Entry 3C1M (X-ray diffraction, 2.30 A resolution); this record covers chains A and B of the 4 polymer chains in the assembly.

== Chain A (and B) ==
Name: Probable aspartokinase
Source organism: Methanocaldococcus jannaschii
Notes: EC 2.7.2.4; chain B of this document is another copy of the same molecule, construct and numbering; everything in this record applies to it too
Reference sequence: Q57991 (AK_METJA); numbering as in UniProt (aligned over 1-473)
Chain sequence (473 residues; numbered 1 to 473; the number before each row is that of its first residue):
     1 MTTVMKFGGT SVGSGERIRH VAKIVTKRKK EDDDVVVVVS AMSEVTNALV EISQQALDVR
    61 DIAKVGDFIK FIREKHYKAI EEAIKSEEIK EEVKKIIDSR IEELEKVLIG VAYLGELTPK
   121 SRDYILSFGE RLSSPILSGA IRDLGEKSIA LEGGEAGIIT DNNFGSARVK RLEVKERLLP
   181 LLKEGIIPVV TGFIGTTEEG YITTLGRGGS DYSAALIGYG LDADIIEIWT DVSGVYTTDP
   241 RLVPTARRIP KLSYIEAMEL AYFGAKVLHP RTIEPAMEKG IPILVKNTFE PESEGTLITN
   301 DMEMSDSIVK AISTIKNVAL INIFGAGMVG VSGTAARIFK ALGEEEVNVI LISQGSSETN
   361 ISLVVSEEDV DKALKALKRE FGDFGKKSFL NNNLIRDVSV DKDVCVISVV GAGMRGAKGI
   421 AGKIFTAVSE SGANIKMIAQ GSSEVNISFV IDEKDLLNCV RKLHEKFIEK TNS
Unresolved in the structure: 1, 384-387, 471-473
Small-molecule neighbours:
  - AMP-PNP (ANP; phosphoaminophosphonic acid-adenylate ester): K6, G8, G9, S40, S210, D211, W229, T230, D231, V232, G234, V235, Y236, T238, D239, P240, R241, G264, A265, K266, V267
  - aspartic acid (ASP): S40, A41, T46, E130, F193, R207, G208, G209, S210, D211
From the paper describing this entry:
  - conformationally variable residues (domain motion, loop rearrangement): V235 to Y236, D239, R241, S253 to E259, T296 to T299

== Chain A / chain B interface ==
Pairs across the interface (143):
  R168(A) with F389(B); L390(B), hydrogen bond (side chain-backbone); N391(B), hydrogen bond (side chain-backbone); N392(B), hydrogen bond
  V169(A) with L390(B), hydrophobic
  L216(A) with F389(B), hydrophobic
  Y219(A) with F389(B), hydrophobic
  I255(A) with E358(B)
  M258(A) with M328(B), hydrophobic; S357(B); E358(B)
  E259(A) with S356(B); S357(B), hydrogen bond
  Y262(A) with M328(B), hydrophobic; V331(B); S356(B); S357(B)
  F263(A) with G355(B); S356(B)
  P270(A) with M328(B)
  R271(A) with M328(B), hydrogen bond (side chain-backbone)
  E274(A) with A326(B); G327(B); M328(B), hydrogen bond (side chain-backbone); F389(B)
  P275(A) with F389(B), hydrophobic
  E278(A) with S388(B); F389(B), hydrogen bond (side chain-backbone)
  N322(A) with G441(B)
  G327(A) with E274(B)
  M328(A) with M258(B), hydrophobic; Y262(B), hydrophobic; P270(B), hydrophobic; R271(B), hydrogen bond (backbone-side chain); E274(B), hydrogen bond (backbone-side chain)
  V331(A) with V349(B); I352(B), hydrophobic
  S332(A) with F339(B); L342(B); G343(B), hydrogen bond (side chain-backbone); V347(B), hydrogen bond (side chain-backbone); V349(B)
  A335(A) with F339(B), hydrophobic
  A336(A) with F339(B); K340(B)
  F339(A) with S332(B); A335(B), hydrophobic; A336(B)
  K340(A) with A336(B)
  L342(A) with S332(B)
  G343(A) with S332(B)
  V347(A) with S332(B), hydrogen bond (backbone-side chain)
  V349(A) with V331(B); S332(B)
  I350(A) with Q354(B), hydrogen bond (backbone-side chain)
  L351(A) with Q354(B); G355(B)
  I352(A) with V331(B), hydrophobic; I352(B); S353(B); Q354(B), hydrogen bond (backbone-backbone)
  S353(A) with I352(B); A439(B); Q440(B), hydrogen bond (side chain-backbone); S442(B)
  Q354(A) with I350(B), hydrogen bond (side chain-backbone); L351(B); I352(B), hydrogen bond (backbone-backbone); A439(B); S442(B)
  G355(A) with F263(B); L351(B); S442(B), hydrogen bond (backbone-side chain); S443(B); N446(B), hydrogen bond (backbone-side chain)
  S356(A) with E259(B); Y262(B); F263(B); S442(B)
  S357(A) with M258(B); E259(B), hydrogen bond (backbone-side chain); Y262(B)
  E358(A) with I255(B)
  N360(A) with S442(B), hydrogen bond (side chain-backbone)
  S362(A) with G441(B), hydrogen bond (side chain-backbone); S442(B), hydrogen bond (side chain-backbone)
  S388(A) with E278(B), hydrogen bond
  F389(A) with Y212(B); L216(B), hydrophobic; Y219(B), hydrophobic; P275(B), hydrophobic; E278(B), hydrogen bond (backbone-side chain)
  L390(A) with R168(B), hydrogen bond (backbone-side chain); V169(B), hydrophobic; K170(B)
  N392(A) with R168(B), hydrogen bond
  R415(A) with N434(B); I435(B)
  G416(A) with N434(B), hydrogen bond (backbone-side chain)
  A417(A) with N434(B)
  K418(A) with S429(B), hydrogen bond (side chain-backbone); G432(B); A433(B); N434(B)
  G419(A) with S429(B), hydrogen bond (backbone-side chain)
  G422(A) with F425(B); T426(B)
  F425(A) with G422(B); F425(B), hydrophobic
  T426(A) with G422(B); T426(B)
  S429(A) with K418(B), hydrogen bond (backbone-side chain); G419(B)
  G432(A) with K418(B)
  A433(A) with K418(B)
  N434(A) with R415(B); G416(B), hydrogen bond (side chain-backbone)
  I435(A) with R415(B); Q440(B), hydrogen bond (backbone-side chain)
  K436(A) with Q440(B); G441(B)
  M437(A) with Q440(B), hydrogen bond (backbone-side chain)
  I438(A) with I438(B), hydrophobic; Q440(B), hydrogen bond (backbone-backbone)
  A439(A) with S353(B); Q354(B)
  Q440(A) with S353(B), hydrogen bond (backbone-side chain); I435(B), hydrogen bond (side chain-backbone); K436(B); M437(B), hydrogen bond (side chain-backbone); I438(B), hydrogen bond (backbone-backbone)
  G441(A) with N322(B); S362(B), hydrogen bond (backbone-side chain); K436(B)
  S442(A) with S353(B); Q354(B); G355(B), hydrogen bond (side chain-backbone); S356(B); N360(B), hydrogen bond (backbone-side chain); I361(B); S362(B), hydrogen bond (backbone-side chain)
  S443(A) with G355(B)
  N446(A) with G355(B), hydrogen bond (side chain-backbone)
Interface residues without a listed pair, chain A (72 interface residues in all): K170, L172, Y212, A326, G333, I361, A421, K423
Interface residues without a listed pair, chain B (72 interface residues in all): R171, L172, A417, A421

== Overview ==
Chain A and chain B each contribute 72 residues to their interface; the contacts include 44 hydrogen bonds.
Among the polar pairs are R168(A)-L390(B), R168(A)-N391(B) and R168(A)-N392(B). Bound to chain A: aspartic
acid and AMP-PNP. The paper reports conformational variability at V235(A), D239(A) and R241(A) among others.
Chain A and chain B are both Probable aspartokinase (Methanocaldococcus jannaschii); the structure, Cyrstal
Structure of threonine-sensitive aspartokinase from Methanococcus jannaschii with MgAMP-PNP and L-aspartate,
was determined by X-ray diffraction, deposited together with 3C20 and 3C1N.
